PDB entry 6DAQ | X-ray diffraction, 2.00 A resolution | chains A and B of the 4 polymer chains in the assembly

Chain A:
Protein: PhdJ
Organism: Mycobacterium vanbaalenii
UniProtKB: Q6H2K0 (Q6H2K0_MYCVN); residues 1-334 here = UniProt positions 1-334
Sequence (334 residues; row label = number of the first residue in the row):
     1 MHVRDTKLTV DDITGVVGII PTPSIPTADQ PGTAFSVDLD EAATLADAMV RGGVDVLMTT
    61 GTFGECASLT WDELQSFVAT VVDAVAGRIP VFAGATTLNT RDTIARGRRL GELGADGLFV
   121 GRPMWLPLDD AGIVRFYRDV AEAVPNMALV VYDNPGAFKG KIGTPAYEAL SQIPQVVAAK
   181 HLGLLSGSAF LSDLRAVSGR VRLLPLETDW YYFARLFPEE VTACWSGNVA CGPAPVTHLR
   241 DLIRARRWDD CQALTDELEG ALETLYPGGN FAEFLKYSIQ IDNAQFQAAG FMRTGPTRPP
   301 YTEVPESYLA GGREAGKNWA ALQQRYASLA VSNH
Not modelled in the structure: 1-4, 328-334
Modified positions: Lys180 ((E)-N~6~-[(2E)-1-carboxy-3-(2-carboxyphenyl)prop-2-en-1-ylidene]-L-lysine; 9KP)
What the authors report for this chain:
  - catalytic residues: Tyr152 (proposed by the authors, not directly observed)
  - catalytic residues: Asn154
  - specificity-determining residues: Ser278, Asp282
  - mutagenesis - S278N (22-fold), D282E: decreased catalytic activity

Chain B:
Protein: PhdJ
Organism: Mycobacterium vanbaalenii
UniProtKB: Q6H2K0 (Q6H2K0_MYCVN); residues 1-334 here = UniProt positions 1-334
Sequence (334 residues; numbered 1 to 334; the number before each row is that of its first residue):
     1 MHVRDTKLTV DDITGVVGII PTPSIPTADQ PGTAFSVDLD EAATLADAMV RGGVDVLMTT
    61 GTFGECASLT WDELQSFVAT VVDAVAGRIP VFAGATTLNT RDTIARGRRL GELGADGLFV
   121 GRPMWLPLDD AGIVRFYRDV AEAVPNMALV VYDNPGAFKG KIGTPAYEAL SQIPQVVAAK
   181 HLGLLSGSAF LSDLRAVSGR VRLLPLETDW YYFARLFPEE VTACWSGNVA CGPAPVTHLR
   241 DLIRARRWDD CQALTDELEG ALETLYPGGN FAEFLKYSIQ IDNAQFQAAG FMRTGPTRPP
   301 YTEVPESYLA GGREAGKNWA ALQQRYASLA VSNH
Not modelled in the structure: 1-4, 328-334
Modified positions: Lys180 ((2S)-2-amino-6-[(1-hydroxy-1-oxo-propan-2-ylidene)amino]hexanoic acid; KPI)

Chain A / chain B interface:
Contacting residue pairs - 89 pairs, chain A then chain B:
  Pro31(A) - Arg101(B)
  Pro31(A) - Asp139(B)
  Thr33(A) - Arg101(B)  hydrogen bond (backbone-side chain)
  Ala34(A) - Arg101(B)
  Thr62(A) - Trp125(B)  hydrogen bond
  Thr62(A) - Leu126(B)
  Cys66(A) - Trp125(B)  hydrophobic
  Ala67(A) - Leu98(B)
  Ala67(A) - Asn99(B)  hydrogen bond (backbone-side chain)
  Ala67(A) - Trp125(B)  hydrophobic
  Ser68(A) - Asn99(B)
  Ser68(A) - Arg101(B)  hydrogen bond (backbone-side chain)
  Leu69(A) - Asn99(B)
  Thr70(A) - Arg101(B)
  Glu73(A) - Arg101(B)  salt bridge
  Thr96(A) - Trp125(B)
  Leu98(A) - Ala67(B)
  Leu98(A) - Leu98(B)  hydrophobic
  Asn99(A) - Ala67(B)  hydrogen bond (side chain-backbone)
  Asn99(A) - Ser68(B)
  Asn99(A) - Leu69(B)
  Asn99(A) - Pro299(B)
  Thr100(A) - Pro299(B)
  Thr100(A) - Pro300(B)
  Arg101(A) - Pro31(B)
  Arg101(A) - Thr33(B)  hydrogen bond (side chain-backbone)
  Arg101(A) - Ala34(B)
  Arg101(A) - Ser36(B)
  Arg101(A) - Ser68(B)  hydrogen bond (side chain-backbone)
  Arg101(A) - Thr70(B)
  Arg101(A) - Glu73(B)  salt bridge
  Arg101(A) - Arg298(B)
  Asp102(A) - Thr70(B)
  Pro123(A) - Pro300(B)  hydrophobic
  Pro123(A) - Tyr301(B)
  Met124(A) - Met124(B)  hydrophobic
  Met124(A) - Tyr301(B)
  Trp125(A) - Thr62(B)  hydrogen bond
  Trp125(A) - Cys66(B)  hydrophobic
  Trp125(A) - Ala67(B)  hydrophobic
  Trp125(A) - Thr96(B)
  Trp125(A) - Ala157(B)
  Trp125(A) - Phe158(B)  hydrophobic
  Trp125(A) - Tyr301(B)  hydrogen bond (backbone-side chain)
  Leu126(A) - Thr62(B)
  Leu126(A) - Leu275(B)
  Leu126(A) - Lys276(B)
  Leu126(A) - Ser278(B)
  Leu126(A) - Ile279(B)
  Leu126(A) - Tyr301(B)  hydrogen bond (backbone-side chain)
  Pro127(A) - Lys276(B)
  Pro127(A) - Tyr301(B)
  Leu128(A) - Pro300(B)
  Leu128(A) - Tyr301(B)  hydrophobic
  Asp129(A) - Tyr277(B)  hydrogen bond
  Asp129(A) - Glu303(B)
  Ala131(A) - Glu303(B)
  Gly132(A) - Glu303(B)
  Asp139(A) - Pro31(B)
  Gly156(A) - Lys159(B)  hydrogen bond (backbone-side chain)
  Ala157(A) - Trp125(B)
  Ala157(A) - Lys159(B)  hydrogen bond (backbone-side chain)
  Lys159(A) - Gly156(B)  hydrogen bond (side chain-backbone)
  Lys159(A) - Ala157(B)  hydrogen bond (side chain-backbone)
  Lys159(A) - Lys159(B)
  Leu275(A) - Leu126(B)
  Lys276(A) - Leu126(B)
  Lys276(A) - Pro127(B)
  Tyr277(A) - Asp129(B)  hydrogen bond
  Ser278(A) - Leu126(B)
  Ile279(A) - Leu126(B)
  Gln280(A) - Leu126(B)
  Arg298(A) - Arg101(B)
  Pro299(A) - Asn99(B)
  Pro299(A) - Thr100(B)
  Pro300(A) - Thr100(B)
  Pro300(A) - Pro123(B)  hydrophobic
  Pro300(A) - Leu128(B)
  Tyr301(A) - Pro123(B)
  Tyr301(A) - Met124(B)
  Tyr301(A) - Trp125(B)
  Tyr301(A) - Leu126(B)  hydrogen bond (side chain-backbone)
  Tyr301(A) - Pro127(B)
  Tyr301(A) - Leu128(B)  hydrophobic
  Thr302(A) - Arg135(B)
  Glu303(A) - Asp129(B)
  Glu303(A) - Ala131(B)
  Glu303(A) - Gly132(B)
  Glu303(A) - Arg135(B)  salt bridge
Also at the interface, not in a pair above, chain A (49 interface residues in all): Gln30, Ser36, Gly61, Thr97, Ile104, Arg135, Tyr152, Phe158
Also at the interface, not in a pair above, chain B (48 interface residues in all): Gln30, Gly61, Thr97, Asp102, Ile104, Tyr152, Gln280

In short:
The interface between chain A and chain B involves 49 residues on one side and 48 on the other; the contacts
include 17 hydrogen bonds and 3 salt bridges. Polar pairs include Glu73(A)-Arg101(B), Arg101(A)-Glu73(B) and
Glu303(A)-Arg135(B). The paper reports catalytic residues Tyr152(A) and Asn154(A); S278N and D282E of chain A
reduce catalytic activity.
Here chain A is PhdJ and chain B is PhdJ, both from Mycobacterium vanbaalenii. Entry 6DAQ (PhdJ bound to
substrate intermediate) was determined by X-ray diffraction (same publication as 6DAO and 6DAN).
